PDB entry 8SW3 | electron microscopy, 2.80 A resolution | chains G and E of the 18 polymer chains in the assembly

# Chain G
Molecule: RM20A3 heavy chain variable region
Amino-acid sequence (125 residues; row label = number of the first residue in the row; a row labelled like 82A-82C holds insertion residues (82A, then the next letters in order)):
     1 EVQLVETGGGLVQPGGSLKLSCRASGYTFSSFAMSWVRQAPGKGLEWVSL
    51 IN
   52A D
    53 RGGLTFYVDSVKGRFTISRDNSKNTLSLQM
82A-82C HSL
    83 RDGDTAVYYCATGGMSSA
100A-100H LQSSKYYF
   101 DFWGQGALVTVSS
Disordered / not traced: 113
Disulfides: Cys22-Cys92

# Chain E
Molecule: Envelope glycoprotein gp41
Source organism: Human immunodeficiency virus 1
Reference sequence: Q2N0S6 (Q2N0S6_9HIV1); residues 512-664 here correspond to UniProt positions 509-661 (UniProt number = residue number - 3)
Amino-acid sequence (153 residues; row label = number of the first residue in the row):
   512 AVGIGAVFLGFLGAAGSTMGAASMTLTVQARNLLSGIVQQQSNLLRAPEA
   562 QQHLLKLTVWGIKQLQARVLAVERYLRDQQLLGIWGCSGKLICCTNVPWN
   612 SSWSNRNLSEIWDNMTWLQWDKEISNYTQIIYGLLEESQNQQEKNEQDLL
   662 ALD
Disordered / not traced: 512-517, 547-568
Disulfides: Cys598-Cys604
Covalently attached groups: N-acetylglucosamine (NAG) linked to Asn611, Asn618, Asn637
Construct notes: engineered mutation Pro559 (Ile556 in Q2N0S6), Cys605 (Thr602 in Q2N0S6)

# Interface between chain G and chain E
Pairs across the interface - 19 pairs, chain G then chain E:
  Asn52(G) - Leu660(E)
  Asp52A(G) - Leu660(E)
  Arg53(G) - Asn656(E)  hydrogen bond (side chain-backbone)
  Arg53(G) - Glu657(E)
  Arg53(G) - Leu660(E)
  Gly55(G) - Glu657(E)
  Leu56(G) - Glu657(E)
  Leu56(G) - Leu660(E)  hydrophobic
  Leu56(G) - Leu661(E)  hydrophobic
  Phe58(G) - Leu661(E)  hydrophobic
  Ser98(G) - Leu663(E)
  Ser99(G) - Leu660(E)
  Ser99(G) - Leu663(E)
  Ala100(G) - Asp659(E)
  Ala100(G) - Leu660(E)
  Ala100(G) - Leu663(E)
  Leu100A(G) - Asp659(E)
  Tyr100F(G) - Leu663(E)  hydrogen bond (side chain-backbone)
  Tyr100F(G) - Asp664(E)  hydrogen bond
Other interface residues (no listed pair), chain G (12 interface residues in all): Met97

# Overview
Chain G and chain E form an interface of 12 and 7 residues respectively, with 3 hydrogen bonds. Among the
polar pairs are Arg53(G)-Asn656(E), Tyr100F(G)-Leu663(E) and Tyr100F(G)-Asp664(E).
Chain G is RM20A3 heavy chain variable region and chain E is Envelope glycoprotein gp41 (Human
immunodeficiency virus 1); the structure, BG505 GT1.1 SOSIP in complex with NHP Fabs 12C11 and RM20A3, was
determined by electron microscopy, deposited together with 8D01 and 8D0Y.
